7BPB - chains B and C of the 6 polymer chains in the assembly; structure by electron microscopy, 4.30 A resolution (low resolution: residue-level contacts below are approximate; hydrogen-bond / salt-bridge calls are withheld).

# Chain B (and C)
Name: Transitional endoplasmic reticulum ATPase
From: Homo sapiens
Notes: EC 3.6.4.6; chain C of this document is another copy of the same molecule, construct and numbering; everything in this record applies to it too
UniProtKB: P55072 (TERA_HUMAN); residue numbers follow UniProt; this construct covers 1-806
Chain sequence (806 residues; each row starts with the number of its first residue):
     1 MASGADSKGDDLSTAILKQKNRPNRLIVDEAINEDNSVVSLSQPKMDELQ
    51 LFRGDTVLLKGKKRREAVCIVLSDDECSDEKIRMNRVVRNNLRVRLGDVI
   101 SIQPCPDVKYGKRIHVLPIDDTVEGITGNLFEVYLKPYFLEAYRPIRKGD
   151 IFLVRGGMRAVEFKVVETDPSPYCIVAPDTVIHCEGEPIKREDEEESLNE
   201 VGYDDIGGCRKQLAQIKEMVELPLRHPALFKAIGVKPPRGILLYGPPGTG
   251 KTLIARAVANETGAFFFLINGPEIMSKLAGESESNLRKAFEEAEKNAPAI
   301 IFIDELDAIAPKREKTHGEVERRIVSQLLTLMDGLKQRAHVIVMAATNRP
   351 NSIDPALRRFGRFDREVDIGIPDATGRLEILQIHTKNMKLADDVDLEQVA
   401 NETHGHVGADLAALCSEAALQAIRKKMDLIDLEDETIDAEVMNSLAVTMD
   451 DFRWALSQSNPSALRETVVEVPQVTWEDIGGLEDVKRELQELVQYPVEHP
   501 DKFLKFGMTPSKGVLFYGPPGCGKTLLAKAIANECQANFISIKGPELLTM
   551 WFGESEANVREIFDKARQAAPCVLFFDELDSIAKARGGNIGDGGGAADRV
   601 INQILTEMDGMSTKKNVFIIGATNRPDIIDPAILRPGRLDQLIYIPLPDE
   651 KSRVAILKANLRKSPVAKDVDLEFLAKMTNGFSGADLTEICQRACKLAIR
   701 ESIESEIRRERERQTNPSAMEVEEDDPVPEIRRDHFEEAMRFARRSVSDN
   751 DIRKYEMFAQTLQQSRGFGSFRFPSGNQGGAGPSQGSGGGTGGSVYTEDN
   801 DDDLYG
Not modelled in the structure: 1-19, 716-722, 767-806
Differences from the reference sequence: engineered mutation Glu76 (Thr in P55072)
Small-molecule neighbours:
  - ADP (adenosine-5'-diphosphate): Asp205, Ile206, Gly207, Gly248, Thr249, Gly250, Lys251, Thr252, Leu253, Ile380, His384, Gly408, Ala409
  - AMP-PNP (ANP; phosphoaminophosphonic acid-adenylate ester): Asp478, Ile479, Pro519, Pro520, Gly521, Cys522, Gly523, Lys524, Thr525, Leu526, Ile656, Asn660, Gly684, Ala685
UniProt features mapped onto this chain:
  - region: Thr797 to Gly806 (Interaction with UBXN6)
  - motif: Asp802 to Gly806 (PIM motif)
  - binding site (ATP): Pro247 to Leu253, Asn348, His384, Gly521 to Leu526
  - modified residue: Ala2 (N-acetylalanine), Ser3 (Phosphoserine), Ser7 (Phosphoserine), Ser13 (Phosphoserine), Ser37 (Phosphoserine), Lys315 (N6,N6,N6-trimethyllysine), Thr436 (Phosphothreonine), Ser462 (Phosphoserine), Lys502 (N6-acetyllysine), Lys505 (N6-acetyllysine), Lys668 (N6-acetyllysine), Ser702 (Phosphoserine), Lys754 (N6-acetyllysine), Ser770 (Phosphoserine), Ser775 (Phosphoserine), Ser787 (Phosphoserine), Tyr805 (Phosphotyrosine)
  - cross-link (Glycyl lysine isopeptide (Lys-Gly)): Lys8 (interchain with G-Cter in SUMO2), Lys18 (interchain with G-Cter in SUMO2)
  - natural variant: Arg95 (R95G: In IBMPFD1), Gly97 (G97E: In CMT2Y), Ile126 (I126F: In IBMPFD1; uncertain significance), Arg155 (R155C: In IBMPFD1; R155H: In FTDALS6 and IBMPFD1; R155L: In IBMPFD1; R155P: In IBMPFD1; R155S: In IBMPFD1), Arg159 (R159G: In FTDALS6; R159H: In IBMPFD1), Ala160 (A160T: In IBMPFD1; uncertain significance), Glu185 (E185K: In CMT2Y), Arg191 (R191Q: In FTDALS6 and IBMPFD1), Leu198 (L198W: In IBMPFD1), Ala232 (A232E: In IBMPFD1), Ile254 (I254F: In IBMPFD1; uncertain significance), Ile369 (I369T: In IBMPFD1; uncertain significance), 2 further natural variant entries in UniProt
  - mutagenesis: Phe52 to Asp55 (Abolishes interaction with NPLOC4; when associated with A-110), Arg53 (R53A: Minor effect on affinity for ATP and ADP), Arg86 (R86A: Strongly increased affinity for ATP. Strongly reduced affinity for ADP), Tyr110 (Y110A: Abolishes interaction with NPLOC4; when associated with 52-A--A-55), Arg113 to His115 (Severely reduced binding to DERL1), Phe131 (F131R: Severely reduced binding to DERL1), Leu140 (L140D: Severely reduced binding to DERL1), Asp179 (D179R: No effect on binding to DERL1), His183 (H183W: Severely reduced binding to DERL1), Lys251 (K251Q: Impairs ERAD degradation of HMGCR and does not inhibit interaction with RHBDD1; when associated with Q-524), Glu305 (E305Q: Defect in ubiquitin-dependent protein degradation by the proteasome; when associated with Q-578), Lys312 (K312A: Does not affect methylation by VCPKMT), 8 further mutagenesis entries in UniProt
Reported in the primary citation:
  - mutagenesis - T76E: decreased localization
  - mutagenesis - T14A, T613A: unchanged binding to Plk1

# Interface between chain B and chain C
Pairs across the interface (55):
  Glu124(B) with Lys231(C)
  Gly125(B) with Lys231(C); Ala232(C)
  Met158(B) with Ile233(C); Val235(C)
  Arg159(B) with Ala232(C)
  Pro247(B) with Arg359(C)
  Pro272(B) with Ser326(C); Thr330(C)
  Glu273(B) with Thr330(C)
  Met275(B) with Arg323(C); Ser326(C)
  Ser276(B) with Arg323(C); Ser326(C); Gln327(C); Thr330(C)
  Lys277(B) with Arg323(C)
  Leu278(B) with Arg323(C)
  Glu305(B) with Arg359(C)
  His317(B) with His317(C)
  Val320(B) with Glu319(C)
  Glu402(B) with Lys614(C)
  Ala409(B) with Phe360(C)
  Asp410(B) with Phe360(C)
  Ser416(B) with Val235(C)
  Leu420(B) with Phe230(C)
  Arg424(B) with Glu218(C); Glu221(C); Leu222(C)
  Glu433(B) with Arg25(C)
  Met442(B) with Ile233(C)
  Ser457(B) with Lys615(C)
  Asn460(B) with Lys615(C)
  Pro545(B) with Thr606(C)
  Leu548(B) with Asn602(C)
  Thr549(B) with Gln603(C)
  Phe552(B) with Asp598(C); Arg599(C)
  Ala585(B) with Gly595(C)
  Gly587(B) with Gly594(C); Gly595(C)
  Asp592(B) with Gly593(C); Gly594(C)
  Pro665(B) with Lys505(C)
  Gln692(B) with Met508(C)
  Lys696(B) with Glu491(C); Met508(C)
  Ile699(B) with Lys502(C); Phe503(C)
  Arg700(B) with Glu491(C)
  Ile703(B) with His499(C)
  Pro729(B) with Phe506(C)
  Arg744(B) with Thr761(C); Leu762(C); Gln763(C)
Also at the interface, not in a pair above, chain B (60 interface residues in all): Gly248, Glu321, Glu417, Ile423, Leu432, Asp434, Ile437, Leu456, Gln458, Ser459, Arg465, Arg586, Gly591, Lys663, Ser664, Asp686, Cys695, Val728, Glu730, Ala743, Ser746
Also at the interface, not in a pair above, chain C (51 interface residues in all): Asn21, Ile27, His226, Leu229, Arg322, Leu329, Arg365, Tyr495, Gly507, Thr509, Glu554, Arg560, Ala596, Ser765

# Summary
60 residues of chain B face 51 of chain C across their interface. Ligands of chain B: ADP and AMP-PNP. UniProt
lists 15 ATP-binding residues and 24 mutagenesis sites on chain B. From the paper: T76E of chain B reduces
localization; T14A and T613A of chain B leave binding to Plk1 unchanged.
Both chains are Transitional endoplasmic reticulum ATPase (Homo sapiens). Entry 7BPB (Human AAA+ ATPase VCP
mutant - T76E, AMP-PNP bound form, Conformation I) was determined by electron microscopy together with 7BP8,
7BP9 and 7BPA from the same study.
